Entry 8JR1 (electron microscopy, 3.17 A resolution); this record covers chains 2 and a of the 10 polymer chains in the assembly.

Chain 2:
Name: ATP synthase subunit c
From: Mycobacterium tuberculosis
Reference sequence: A0A045H4W8 (A0A045H4W8_MYCTX); residues 1-81 here = UniProt positions 1-81
Chain sequence (81 residues; row label = number of the first residue in the row):
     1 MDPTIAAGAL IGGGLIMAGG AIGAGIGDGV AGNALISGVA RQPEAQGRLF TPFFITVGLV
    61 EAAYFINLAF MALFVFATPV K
Residues lining bound ligands: tbaj-587 (UTI; (1S,2S)-1-(6-bromanyl-2-methoxy-quinolin-3-yl)-2-(2,6-dimethoxypyridin-4-yl)-4-(dimethylamino)-1-(2-fluoranyl-3-methoxy-phenyl)butan-2-ol): L59, A62, A63, I66, F70

Chain a:
Name: ATP synthase subunit a
From: Mycobacterium tuberculosis
Reference sequence: A0A045J1C5 (A0A045J1C5_MYCTX); numbering as in UniProt (aligned over 1-250)
Chain sequence (250 residues; row label = number of the first residue in the row):
     1 MTETILAAQI EVGEHHTATW LGMTVNTDTV LSTAIAGLIV IALAFYLRAK VTSTDVPGGV
    61 QLFFEAITIQ MRNQVESAIG MRIAPFVLPL AVTIFVFILI SNWLAVLPVQ YTDKHGHTTE
   121 LLKSAAADIN YVLALALFVF VCYHTAGIWR RGIVGHPIKL LKGHVTLLAP INLVEEVAKP
   181 ISLSLRLFGN IFAGGILVAL IALFPPYIMW APNAIWKAFD LFVGAIQAFI FALLTILYFS
   241 QAMELEEEHH
Not modelled in the structure: 1-8, 112-118, 153-162, 246-250
Residues lining bound ligands: tbaj-587 (UTI; (1S,2S)-1-(6-bromanyl-2-methoxy-quinolin-3-yl)-2-(2,6-dimethoxypyridin-4-yl)-4-(dimethylamino)-1-(2-fluoranyl-3-methoxy-phenyl)butan-2-ol): L168, P170, I171, V174

Interface between chain 2 and chain a:
Residue-residue contacts (10):
  G47(2) - S77(a)
  T51(2) - H164(a)
  F54(2) - L234(a)  hydrophobic
  F54(2) - L237(a)  hydrophobic
  F54(2) - Q241(a)
  G58(2) - I171(a)
  E61(2) - R186(a)  salt bridge
  F65(2) - S182(a)
  F65(2) - L185(a)  hydrophobic
  L68(2) - L185(a)  hydrophobic
Interface residues without a listed pair, chain 2 (10 interface residues in all): F50, I55, L59
Interface residues without a listed pair, chain a (10 interface residues in all): L168

Overview:
Chain 2 and chain a each contribute 10 residues to their interface, with 1 salt bridge. The salt-bridged pair
is E61(2)-R186(a). Tbaj-587 is bound between chain 2 and chain a.
Chain 2 is ATP synthase subunit c and chain a is ATP synthase subunit a, both from Mycobacterium tuberculosis;
the structure, Cryo-EM structure of Mycobacterium tuberculosis ATP synthase Fo in complex with TBAJ-587, was
determined by electron microscopy (same publication as 8J0S, 8J0T, 8J57, 8J58 and 8JR0).
